Entry 4KVU (X-ray diffraction, 1.80 A resolution); this record covers chains A and B of the 3 polymer chains in the assembly.

Chain A (and B):
Molecule: 6-helix coiled coil CC-Hex-L17C-W224BF
Notes: chain B of this document is another copy of the same molecule, construct and numbering; everything in this record applies to it too
Chain sequence (33 residues; each row starts with the number of its first residue; numbering starts at 0):
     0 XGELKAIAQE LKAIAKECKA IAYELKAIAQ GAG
Not modelled in the structure: 30-32 (chain B: 31-32)
Modified / non-standard residues: ACE (acetyl group) at position 0; Tyr22 (4-bromo-l-phenylalanine; 4BF)

How chain A and chain B interact:
Pairs across the interface (28):
  Glu2(A) - ACE_0(B)
  Glu2(A) - Leu3(B)
  Ile6(A) - Leu3(B)
  Ile6(A) - Ile6(B)  hydrophobic
  Ile6(A) - Leu10(B)  hydrophobic
  Glu9(A) - Ala7(B)
  Glu9(A) - Leu10(B)
  Glu9(A) - Lys11(B)
  Leu10(A) - Leu10(B)  hydrophobic
  Ile13(A) - Leu10(B)
  Ile13(A) - Ile13(B)  hydrophobic
  Ile13(A) - Ala14(B)  hydrophobic
  Glu16(A) - Ala14(B)
  Glu16(A) - Cys17(B)
  Glu16(A) - Lys18(B)
  Ala19(A) - Ala21(B)  hydrophobic
  Ile20(A) - Cys17(B)
  Ile20(A) - Ile20(B)  hydrophobic
  Ile20(A) - Ala21(B)
  Ile20(A) - Leu24(B)  hydrophobic
  Glu23(A) - Ala21(B)
  Glu23(A) - Leu24(B)
  Glu23(A) - Lys25(B)
  Glu23(A) - Ala28(B)
  Leu24(A) - Leu24(B)  hydrophobic
  Ile27(A) - Leu24(B)
  Ile27(A) - Ile27(B)  hydrophobic
  Ile27(A) - Ala28(B)  hydrophobic
Also at the interface, not in a pair above, chain A (15 interface residues in all): Leu3, Ala5, Ala12, Ala26
Also at the interface, not in a pair above, chain B (17 interface residues in all): Lys4

In short:
Chain A and chain B form an interface of 15 and 17 residues respectively.
Both chains are 6-helix coiled coil CC-Hex-L17C-W224BF. Entry 4KVU (Crystal structure of a 6-helix coiled coil
CC-Hex-L17C-W224BF) was determined by X-ray diffraction (same publication as 4KVT and 4KVV).
